9FSM - chains A and C of the 10 polymer chains in the assembly; structure by electron microscopy, 2.47 A resolution.

[Chain A (and C)]
Protein: TraT complement resistance protein
Organism: Klebsiella pneumoniae
Notes: chain C of this document is another copy of the same molecule, construct and numbering; everything in this record applies to it too
Reference sequence: G9G2A5 (G9G2A5_KLEPN); numbering as in UniProt (aligned over 36-258)
Amino-acid sequence (226 residues; each row starts with the number of its first residue):
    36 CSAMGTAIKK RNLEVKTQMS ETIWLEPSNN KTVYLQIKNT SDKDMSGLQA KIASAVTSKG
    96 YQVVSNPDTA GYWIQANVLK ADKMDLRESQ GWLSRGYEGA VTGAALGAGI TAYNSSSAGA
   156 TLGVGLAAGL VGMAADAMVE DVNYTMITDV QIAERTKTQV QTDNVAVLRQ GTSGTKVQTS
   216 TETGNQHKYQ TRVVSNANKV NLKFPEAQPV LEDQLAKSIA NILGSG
Construct notes: cloning artifact (210); expression tag (259-261)
Covalently attached groups: diacyl glycerol (DGA) linked to C36
Residues lining bound ligands: diacyl glycerol (DGA): A38, M39, A42, T137, G138, L141, A163, V166, G167, A170, D171, V174, N236
From the paper describing this entry:
  - post-translational modification sites: C36
  - binding site for diacyl glycerol: C36, A38, T137, G167, N236
  - mutagenesis - C36S: abolished expression

[Chain A / chain C interface]
Pairs across the interface - 12 pairs, chain A then chain C:
  R204(A) with E56(C), salt bridge; W59(C)
  Q205(A) with T57(C); I58(C); W59(C), hydrogen bond (side chain-backbone); Y224(C)
  G206(A) with E56(C); T57(C), hydrogen bond (backbone-backbone); I58(C); Q225(C)
  T207(A) with E56(C)
  S208(A) with Q225(C)
Also at the interface, not in a pair above, chain A (6 interface residues in all): K211
Also at the interface, not in a pair above, chain C (7 interface residues in all): T226

[In short]
Chain A and chain C form an interface of 6 and 7 residues respectively; the contacts include 2 hydrogen bonds
and 1 salt bridge. Polar contacts include R204(A)-E56(C), Q205(A)-W59(C) and G206(A)-T57(C). The paper reports
a binding site for diacyl glycerol at C36(A), A38(A) and T137(A) among others; C36S of chain A abolishes
expression.
Chain A and chain C are both TraT complement resistance protein (Klebsiella pneumoniae); the structure,
Cryo-EM structure of the decameric TraT surface exclusion lipoprotein from Klebsiella pneumoniae (pKpQIL
plasmid), was determined by electron microscopy together with 9FS5 from the same study.
